Entry 5KFQ (X-ray diffraction, 1.55 A resolution); this record covers chains A and T of the 3 polymer chains in the assembly.

[Chain A]
Protein: DNA polymerase eta
Source organism: Homo sapiens
Notes: EC 2.7.7.7
Reference sequence: Q9Y253 (POLH_HUMAN); residue numbers follow UniProt; this construct covers 1-432
Amino-acid sequence (435 residues; each row starts with the number of its first residue; numbers below 1 keep their minus sign (Gly-2 is residue -2)):
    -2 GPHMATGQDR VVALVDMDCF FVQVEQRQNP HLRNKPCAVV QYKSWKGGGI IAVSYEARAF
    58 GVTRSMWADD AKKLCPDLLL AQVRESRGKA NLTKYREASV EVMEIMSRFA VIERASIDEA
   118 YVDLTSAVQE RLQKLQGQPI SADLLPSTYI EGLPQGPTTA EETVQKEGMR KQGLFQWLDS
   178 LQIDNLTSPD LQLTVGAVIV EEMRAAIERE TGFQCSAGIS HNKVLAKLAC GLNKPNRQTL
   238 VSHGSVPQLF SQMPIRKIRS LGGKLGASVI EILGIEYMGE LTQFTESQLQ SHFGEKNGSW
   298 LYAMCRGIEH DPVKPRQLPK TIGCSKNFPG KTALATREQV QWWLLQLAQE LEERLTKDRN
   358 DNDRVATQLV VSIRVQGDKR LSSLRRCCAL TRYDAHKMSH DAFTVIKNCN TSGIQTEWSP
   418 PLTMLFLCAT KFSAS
Disordered / not traced: 155-159
Sequence notes: expression tag (-2 to 0)
Ion coordination: Mn2+ site 1: Asp13, Asp115, Glu116 (together with 2'-deoxyadenosine 5'-O-(1-thiotriphosphate)) (shared with 2 residues of chain P); Ca2+: Asp13, Met14, Asp115 (together with 2'-deoxyadenosine 5'-O-(1-thiotriphosphate)); Mn2+ site 2: Asp13, Met14, Asp115 (shared with 1 residue of chain P)
Ligand contacts:
  - : Asp13, Met14, Asp15, Cys16, Asp115, Lys231
  - diphosphate / 2'-deoxyadenosine 5'-O-(1-thiotriphosphate): Asp13, Met14, Asp15, Cys16, Phe17, Phe18, Ile48, Ala49, Tyr52, Arg55, Arg61, Ile114, Asp115, Glu116, Lys231

[Chain T]
Molecule: 12-nt DNA strand
Sequence (12 nucleotides; each row starts with the number of its first residue):
     1 CATTATGACG CT
Ligand contacts: diphosphate / 2'-deoxyadenosine 5'-O-(1-thiotriphosphate): DT3, DT4, DA5

[Interface between chain A and chain T]
Pairs across the interface (40):
  Gln38(A) with DT4(T), hydrogen bond to the base; DA5(T), sugar contact
  Tyr39(A) with DT4(T), phosphate contact; DA5(T), hydrogen bond to the phosphate
  Trp42(A) with DA2(T), stacking on the base
  Ile47(A) with DT3(T), base contact
  Arg61(A) with DT3(T), base contact
  Ser62(A) with DT3(T), base contact
  Trp64(A) with DA2(T), phosphate contact; DT3(T), phosphate contact
  Lys86(A) with DT6(T), salt bridge to the phosphate
  Leu89(A) with DA5(T), phosphate contact; DT6(T), phosphate contact
  Arg93(A) with DT6(T), salt bridge to the phosphate; DG7(T), salt bridge to the phosphate
  Lys311(A) with DC9(T), salt bridge to the phosphate
  Arg313(A) with DA8(T), salt bridge to the phosphate; DC9(T), salt bridge to the phosphate
  Pro316(A) with DA8(T), phosphate contact
  Lys317(A) with DA8(T), hydrogen bond to the phosphate; DC9(T), salt bridge to the phosphate
  Thr318(A) with DG7(T), sugar contact; DA8(T), hydrogen bond to the phosphate
  Ile319(A) with DG7(T), phosphate contact
  Gly320(A) with DT6(T), sugar contact; DG7(T), hydrogen bond to the phosphate
  Cys321(A) with DT6(T), phosphate contact
  Ser322(A) with DA5(T), sugar contact; DT6(T), hydrogen bond to the phosphate
  Lys323(A) with DA5(T), salt bridge to the phosphate
  Asn324(A) with DT4(T), phosphate contact; DA5(T), hydrogen bond to the phosphate
  Pro326(A) with DC1(T), phosphate contact; DA2(T), base contact; DT4(T), phosphate contact
  Gly327(A) with DC1(T), hydrogen bond to the phosphate; DA2(T), phosphate contact
  Thr329(A) with DA2(T), base contact
  Arg351(A) with DT6(T), salt bridge to the phosphate; DG7(T), salt bridge to the phosphate
Also at the interface, not in a pair above, chain A (31 interface residues in all): Gly46, Ile48, Ala87, Arg111, Lys293, Glu347
Also at the interface, not in a pair above, chain T (10 interface residues in all): DG10

[Overview]
The interface between chain A and chain T involves 31 residues on one side and 10 on the other; the contacts
include 8 hydrogen bonds, 10 salt bridges and 1 aromatic stacking contact. Polar contacts include
Gln38(A)-DT4(T), Tyr39(A)-DA5(T) and Lys317(A)-DA8(T).
Chain A is DNA polymerase eta (Homo sapiens) and chain T is a 12-nt DNA strand; the structure, Human DNA
polymerase eta-DNA ternary complex with Sp-dATP-alpha-S: reaction with 10 mM Mn2+ for 600s, was determined by
X-ray diffraction, deposited together with 5KFA, 5KFB, 5KFC, 5KFD, 5KFE, 5KFF and 28 further entries.
